Entry 8B76 (X-ray diffraction, 2.60 A resolution); this record covers chains A and T of the 3 polymer chains in the assembly.

== Chain A ==
Protein: DNA polymerase epsilon catalytic subunit A
Organism: Saccharomyces cerevisiae
Notes: EC 2.7.7.7, 3.1.11.-; fragment: Catalytic subunit of DNA Pol Epsilon
Reference sequence: P21951 (DPOE_YEAST); numbering as in UniProt (aligned over 1-1186)
Chain sequence (1191 residues; row label = number of the first residue in the row; numbers below 1 keep their minus sign (Gly-4 is residue -4)):
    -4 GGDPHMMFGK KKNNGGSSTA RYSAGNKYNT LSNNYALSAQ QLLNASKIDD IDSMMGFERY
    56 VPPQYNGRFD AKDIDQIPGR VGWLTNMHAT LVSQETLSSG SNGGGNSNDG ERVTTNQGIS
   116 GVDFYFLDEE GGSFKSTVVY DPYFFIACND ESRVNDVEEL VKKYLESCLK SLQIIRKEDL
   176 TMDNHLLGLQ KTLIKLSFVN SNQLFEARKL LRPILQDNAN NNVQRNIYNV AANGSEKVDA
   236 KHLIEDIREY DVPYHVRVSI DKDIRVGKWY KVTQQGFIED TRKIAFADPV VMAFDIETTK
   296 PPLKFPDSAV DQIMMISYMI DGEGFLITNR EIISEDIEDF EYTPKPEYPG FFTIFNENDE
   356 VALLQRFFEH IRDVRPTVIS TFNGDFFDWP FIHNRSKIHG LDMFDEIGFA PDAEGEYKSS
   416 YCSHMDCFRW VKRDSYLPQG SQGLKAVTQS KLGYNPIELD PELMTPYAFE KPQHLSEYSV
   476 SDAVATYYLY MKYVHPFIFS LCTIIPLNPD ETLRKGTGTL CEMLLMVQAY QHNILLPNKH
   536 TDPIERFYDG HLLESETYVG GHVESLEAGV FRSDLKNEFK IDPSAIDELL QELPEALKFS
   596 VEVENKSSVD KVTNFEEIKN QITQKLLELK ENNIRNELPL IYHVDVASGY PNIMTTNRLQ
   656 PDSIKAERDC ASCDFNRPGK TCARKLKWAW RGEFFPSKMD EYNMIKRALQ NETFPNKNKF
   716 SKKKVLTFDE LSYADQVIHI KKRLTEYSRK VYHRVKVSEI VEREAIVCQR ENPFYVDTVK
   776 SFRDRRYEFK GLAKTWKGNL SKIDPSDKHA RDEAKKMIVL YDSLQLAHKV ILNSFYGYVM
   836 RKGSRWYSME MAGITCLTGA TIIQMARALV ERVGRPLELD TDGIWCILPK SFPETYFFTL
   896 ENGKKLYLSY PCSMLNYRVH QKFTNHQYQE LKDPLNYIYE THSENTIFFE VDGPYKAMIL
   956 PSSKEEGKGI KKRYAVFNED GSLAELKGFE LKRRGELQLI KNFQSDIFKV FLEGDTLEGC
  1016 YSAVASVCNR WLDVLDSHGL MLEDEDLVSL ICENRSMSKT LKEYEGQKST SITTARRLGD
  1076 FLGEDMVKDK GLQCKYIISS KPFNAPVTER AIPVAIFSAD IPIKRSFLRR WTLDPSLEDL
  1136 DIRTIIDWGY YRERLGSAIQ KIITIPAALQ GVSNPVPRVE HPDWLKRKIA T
Not modelled in the structure: -4 to 27, 90-110, 226-232, 666-675, 714-716
Construct notes: expression tag (-4 to 0); engineered mutation Gly644 (Met in P21951)
Ion coordination: Ca2+ site 1: Asp290, Glu292, Asp477 (together with acetate ion); Ca2+ site 2: Asp640 (together with dTTP); Ca2+ site 3: Asp640, Val641, Asp877 (together with dTTP)
Small-molecule neighbours: dTTP (TTP): Tyr431, Asp640, Val641, Ala642, Ser643, Gly644, Tyr645, Pro646, Arg781, Lys785, Lys824, Asn828, Tyr831, Thr876, Asp877
Curated features (UniProtKB/Swiss-Prot):
  - mutagenesis: Pro710 (P710S: In POL2-18; temperature-sensitive mutant)
Reported in the primary citation:
  - conformationally variable residues: Asp877
  - binding site for dTTP: Asn828
  - mutagenesis - N828V: increased catalytic activity on NTPs
  - mutagenesis - N828V: unchanged catalytic activity
  - Ca2+ coordination: Asp640, Asp877
  - specificity-determining residues: Asn828
  - mutagenesis - M644G/N828V: decreased catalytic activity on dNTPs
  - mutagenesis - M644G/N828V: decreased growth

== Chain T ==
Molecule: Template DNA sequence
Sequence (16 nucleotides; numbered 1 to 16; the number before each row is that of its first residue):
     1 CTCTAGAACG CGGTTA
Not modelled in the structure: 1

== Chain A / chain T interface ==
Residue-residue contacts (52):
  Lys510(A) with DT4(T), phosphate contact
  Gly511(A) with DT4(T), hydrogen bond to the phosphate; DA5(T), phosphate contact
  Thr512(A) with DA5(T), hydrogen bond to the base
  Gly513(A) with DA5(T), hydrogen bond to the phosphate
  Thr514(A) with DT4(T), hydrogen bond to the phosphate; DA5(T), hydrogen bond to the phosphate
  Thr552(A) with DA7(T), hydrogen bond to the phosphate
  Tyr553(A) with DG6(T), sugar contact; DA7(T), phosphate contact; DA8(T), phosphate contact
  Val554(A) with DA8(T), phosphate contact
  Gly555(A) with DA7(T), hydrogen bond to the phosphate; DA8(T), hydrogen bond to the phosphate
  Gly556(A) with DA8(T), sugar contact
  Val558(A) with DA8(T), phosphate contact; DC9(T), phosphate contact
  Arg686(A) with DA8(T), salt bridge to the phosphate
  Arg744(A) with DA16(T), phosphate contact
  Val825(A) with DA5(T), base contact
  Asn828(A) with DA5(T), base contact
  Ser829(A) with DA5(T), hydrogen bond to the base
  Tyr831(A) with DG6(T), base contact
  Gly832(A) with DA5(T), base contact; DG6(T), sugar contact
  Met835(A) with DG6(T), sugar contact
  Arg836(A) with DT4(T), base contact; DA5(T), salt bridge to the phosphate
  Lys837(A) with DT4(T), hydrogen bond to the base
  Gly838(A) with DT4(T), base contact
  Gly964(A) with DG10(T), phosphate contact
  Ile965(A) with DG10(T), phosphate contact; DC11(T), phosphate contact
  Lys966(A) with DC9(T), salt bridge to the phosphate; DG10(T), hydrogen bond to the phosphate
  Lys967(A) with DA8(T), base contact; DC9(T), sugar contact
  Arg968(A) with DG10(T), sugar contact; DC11(T), salt bridge to the phosphate
  Glu985(A) with DC11(T), sugar contact
  Arg988(A) with DG10(T), base contact
  Lys1063(A) with DT14(T), phosphate contact; DT15(T), phosphate contact
  Pro1101(A) with DT14(T), phosphate contact
  Val1102(A) with DG13(T), phosphate contact; DT14(T), phosphate contact
  Thr1103(A) with DG13(T), phosphate contact; DT14(T), hydrogen bond to the phosphate
  Tyr1145(A) with DG13(T), hydrogen bond to the phosphate
  Arg1149(A) with DG12(T), sugar contact; DG13(T), salt bridge to the phosphate
  Lys1156(A) with DC11(T), salt bridge to the phosphate
Interface residues without a listed pair, chain A (42 interface residues in all): Glu409, Arg509, Lys534, Tyr833, Thr1065, Tyr1091
Interface residues without a listed pair, chain T (14 interface residues in all): DC3

== In short ==
42 residues of chain A and 14 residues of chain T are in contact, with 13 hydrogen bonds and 6 salt bridges.
Polar contacts include Thr512(A)-DA5(T), Ser829(A)-DA5(T) and Lys837(A)-DT4(T). Bound to chain A: dTTP. The
paper reports a binding site for dTTP at Asn828(A); N828V of chain A increases catalytic activity on NTPs.
Chain A is DNA polymerase epsilon catalytic subunit A (Saccharomyces cerevisiae) and chain T is Template DNA
sequence; the structure, The crystal structure of M644G variant of DNA Pol Epsilon containing dTTP in the
polymerase active ..., was determined by X-ray diffraction (same publication as 8B67, 8B6K, 8B77, 8B79 and
8B7E).
